6GO9 - chain A; structure by X-ray diffraction, 1.67 A resolution.

# Chain A
Molecule: Green fluorescent protein
Source organism: Aequorea victoria
UniProt: P42212 (GFP_AEQVI); aligned to UniProt positions 1-238 over residues 1-238
Chain sequence (242 residues; numbered -5 to 238; 2 numbers in that range are skipped by the numbering (no residue carries them; nothing is unmodelled there); the number before each row is that of its first residue; numbers below 1 keep their minus sign (Gly-5 is residue -5)):
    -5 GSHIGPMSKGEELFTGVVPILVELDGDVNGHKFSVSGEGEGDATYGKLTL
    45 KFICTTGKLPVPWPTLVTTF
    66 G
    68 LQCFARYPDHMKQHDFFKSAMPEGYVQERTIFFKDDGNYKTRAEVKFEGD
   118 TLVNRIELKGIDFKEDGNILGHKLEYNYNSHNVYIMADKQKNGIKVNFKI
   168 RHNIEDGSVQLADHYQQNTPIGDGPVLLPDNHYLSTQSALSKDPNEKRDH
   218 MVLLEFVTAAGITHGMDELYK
Not modelled in the structure: -5 to -2, 234-238
Differences from the reference sequence: expression tag (-5 to 0); chromophore (66, 66, 66); engineered mutation Leu68 (Val in P42212), Ala72 (Ser in P42212)
Modified / non-standard residues: Gly66 (chromophore; PIA)
Glycans and other covalent adducts: covalent link Phe64-Gly66; covalent link Gly66-Leu68

# Overview
Chain A is Green fluorescent protein (Aequorea victoria); the structure, Structure of GFPmut2 crystallized at
pH 6 and transferred to pH 7, was determined by X-ray diffraction, deposited together with 6GO8, 6GQG, 6GQH
and 6GRM.
